Entry 9IP4 (electron microscopy, 2.84 A resolution); this record covers chains B and D of the 5 polymer chains in the assembly.

[Chain B (and D)]
Name: Maltose/maltodextrin-binding periplasmic protein, Polymerase cofactor VP35
Organism: Escherichia coli K-12
Notes: chain D of this document is another copy of the same molecule, construct and numbering; everything in this record applies to it too
Reference sequence: chimeric construct of P0AEX9, P35259: residues -327 to 36 from P0AEX9 (MALE_ECOLI) positions 29-392 (UniProt number = residue number + 356); residues 57-329 from P35259 positions 57-329 (same numbers)
Chain sequence (671 residues; each row starts with the number of its first residue; numbers below 1 keep their minus sign (Met-341 is residue -341)):
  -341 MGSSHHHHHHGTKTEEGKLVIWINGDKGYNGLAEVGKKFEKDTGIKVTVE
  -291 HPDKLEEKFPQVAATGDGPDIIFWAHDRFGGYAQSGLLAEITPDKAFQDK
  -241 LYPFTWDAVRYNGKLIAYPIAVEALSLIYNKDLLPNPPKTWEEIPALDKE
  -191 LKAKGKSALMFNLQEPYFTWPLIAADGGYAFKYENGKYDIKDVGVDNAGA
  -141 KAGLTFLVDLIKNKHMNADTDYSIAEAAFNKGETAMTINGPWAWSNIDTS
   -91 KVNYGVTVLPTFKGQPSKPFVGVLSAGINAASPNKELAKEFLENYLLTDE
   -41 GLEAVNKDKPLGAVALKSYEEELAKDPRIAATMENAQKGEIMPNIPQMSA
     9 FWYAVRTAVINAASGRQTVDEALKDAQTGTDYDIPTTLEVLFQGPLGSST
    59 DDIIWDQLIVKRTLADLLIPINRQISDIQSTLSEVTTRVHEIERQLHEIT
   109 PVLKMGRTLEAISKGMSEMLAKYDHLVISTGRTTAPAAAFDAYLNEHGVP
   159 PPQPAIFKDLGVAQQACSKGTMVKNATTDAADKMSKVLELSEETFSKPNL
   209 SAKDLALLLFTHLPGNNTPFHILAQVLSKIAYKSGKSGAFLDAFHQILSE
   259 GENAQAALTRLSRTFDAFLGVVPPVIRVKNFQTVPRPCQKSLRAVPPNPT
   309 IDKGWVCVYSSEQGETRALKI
Unresolved in the structure: -341 to 112 (chain D: -341 to 106, 139-329)
Sequence notes: initiating methionine (-341); expression tag (-340 to -328); linker (37-56); conflict Cys296 (Ser in P35259)

[Interface between chain B and chain D]
Residue-residue contacts (9; chain B residue first):
  Ala145(B) with His133(D), hydrogen bond (backbone-backbone)
  Phe148(B) with Ile136(D), hydrophobic
  Ile164(B) with Val135(D); Ile136(D), hydrogen bond (backbone-backbone)
  Phe165(B) with Val135(D); Ile136(D)
  Lys166(B) with Val135(D); Ile136(D), hydrogen bond (backbone-backbone)
  Val170(B) with Ile136(D)
Other interface residues (no listed pair), chain B (12 interface residues in all): Met124, Tyr131, Thr142, Ala143, Pro144, Ala163
Other interface residues (no listed pair), chain D (9 interface residues in all): Ile120, Met124, Tyr131, Leu134, Ser137, Thr138

[Summary]
The interface between chain B and chain D involves 12 residues on one side and 9 on the other; the contacts
include 3 hydrogen bonds. Backbone hydrogen bonds pair Ala145(B)-His133(D), Ile164(B)-Ile136(D) and
Lys166(B)-Ile136(D).
Both chains are Maltose/maltodextrin-binding periplasmic protein, Polymerase cofactor VP35 (Escherichia coli
K-12). Entry 9IP4 (Cryo-EM structure of the RNA-dependent RNA polymerase complex from Marburg virus) was
determined by electron microscopy together with 9IP2 and 9IP3 from the same study.
